Entry 5JTL (solution NMR); this record covers chains C and D of the 5 polymer chains in the assembly.

[Chain C (and D)]
Protein: Protein-export protein SecB
From: Escherichia coli O157:H7
Notes: chain D of this document is another copy of the same molecule, construct and numbering; everything in this record applies to it too
UniProt: P0AG88 (SECB_ECO57); residue numbers follow UniProt; this construct covers 1-155
Sequence (155 residues; row label = number of the first residue in the row):
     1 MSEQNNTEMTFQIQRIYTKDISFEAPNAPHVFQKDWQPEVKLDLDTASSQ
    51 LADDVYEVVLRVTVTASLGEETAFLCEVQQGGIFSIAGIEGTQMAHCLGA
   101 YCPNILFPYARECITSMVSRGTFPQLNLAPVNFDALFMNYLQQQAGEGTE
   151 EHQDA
Reported in the primary citation:
  - mutagenesis - V40A/L42A/L44A (40-fold): decreased binding to Alkaline phosphatase

[Interface between chain C and chain D]
Pairs across the interface - 62 pairs, chain C then chain D:
  Arg15(C) with Phe32(D); Thr122(D)
  Ile16(C) with Thr122(D)
  Tyr17(C) with Ala28(D); Pro29(D); Phe32(D); Arg120(D); Gly121(D); Thr122(D)
  Thr18(C) with Phe23(D); Arg120(D); Gly121(D)
  Lys19(C) with Phe23(D); Glu24(D); Ala25(D)
  Asp20(C) with Phe23(D); Glu24(D); Ala25(D)
  Ile21(C) with Ser22(D); Phe23(D); Met117(D)
  Ser22(C) with Ile21(D)
  Phe23(C) with Thr18(D); Lys19(D); Asp20(D); Ile21(D)
  Glu24(C) with Lys19(D); Asp20(D)
  Ala25(C) with Lys19(D)
  Pro26(C) with Lys19(D)
  Ala28(C) with Arg15(D); Tyr17(D); Lys19(D)
  Pro29(C) with Arg15(D); Tyr17(D); Lys19(D); Leu51(D); Glu57(D); Ile83(D)
  Phe32(C) with Arg15(D)
  Leu51(C) with Pro29(D)
  Glu57(C) with Pro29(D)
  Ile83(C) with Pro29(D)
  Glu112(C) with Arg120(D)
  Cys113(C) with Arg120(D)
  Ser116(C) with Arg120(D)
  Met117(C) with Thr18(D); Ile21(D); Met117(D)
  Arg120(C) with Tyr17(D); Thr18(D); Ile21(D); Glu112(D); Cys113(D); Ser116(D)
  Gly121(C) with Arg15(D); Tyr17(D); Thr18(D)
  Thr122(C) with Arg15(D); Ile16(D); Tyr17(D)
  Phe123(C) with Arg15(D)

[Overview]
26 residues of chain C face 24 of chain D across their interface. From the paper: V40A/L42A/L44A of chain C
reduce binding to Alkaline phosphatase.
Both chains are Protein-export protein SecB (Escherichia coli O157:H7). Entry 5JTL (The structure of chaperone
SecB in complex with unstructured proPhoA) was determined by solution NMR, deposited together with 5JTM, 5JTN,
5JTO, 5JTP, 5JTQ and 5JTR.
